PDB entry 8SNX | electron microscopy, 3.40 A resolution | chains D and E of the 6 polymer chains in the assembly

# Chain D (and E)
Protein: Phosphoprotein
Organism: Respiratory syncytial virus A2
Notes: chain E of this document is another copy of the same molecule, construct and numbering; everything in this record applies to it too
Reference sequence: G3C7Q7 (G3C7Q7_HRSV); residue numbers follow UniProt; this construct covers 1-241
Amino-acid sequence (241 residues; each row starts with the number of its first residue):
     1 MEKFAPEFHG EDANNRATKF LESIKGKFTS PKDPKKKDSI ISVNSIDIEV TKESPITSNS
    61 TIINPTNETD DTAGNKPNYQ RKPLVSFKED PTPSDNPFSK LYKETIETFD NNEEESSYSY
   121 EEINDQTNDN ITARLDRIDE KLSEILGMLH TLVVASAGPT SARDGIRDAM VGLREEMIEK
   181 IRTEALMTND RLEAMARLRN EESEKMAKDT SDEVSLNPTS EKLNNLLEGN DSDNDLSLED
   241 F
Disordered / not traced: 1-128, 159-169, 201-241 (chain E: 1-128)

# How chain D and chain E interact
Residue-residue contacts (25; chain D residue first):
  Thr-132(D) / Ile-131(E)
  Thr-132(D) / Arg-134(E)
  Leu-135(D) / Ile-131(E)
  Leu-135(D) / Ile-138(E)
  Asp-136(D) / Arg-134(E)  salt bridge
  Asp-136(D) / Arg-137(E)  salt bridge
  Ile-138(D) / Ile-138(E)  hydrophobic
  Asp-139(D) / Arg-137(E)  salt bridge
  Asp-139(D) / Ile-138(E)
  Asp-139(D) / Lys-141(E)  salt bridge
  Leu-142(D) / Ile-138(E)
  Leu-142(D) / Lys-141(E)
  Leu-142(D) / Leu-142(E)  hydrophobic
  Ser-143(D) / Lys-141(E)
  Ile-145(D) / Ile-145(E)  hydrophobic
  Leu-146(D) / Lys-141(E)
  Leu-146(D) / Glu-144(E)
  Leu-146(D) / Ile-145(E)  hydrophobic
  Leu-149(D) / Met-148(E)  hydrophobic
  Val-153(D) / Gly-172(E)
  Val-153(D) / Leu-173(E)  hydrophobic
  Ser-156(D) / Met-170(E)
  Ser-156(D) / Val-171(E)
  Ala-157(D) / Val-171(E)
  Ala-157(D) / Lys-180(E)  hydrogen bond (backbone-side chain)
Interface residues without a listed pair, chain D (15 interface residues in all): Ile-131, Gly-158
Interface residues without a listed pair, chain E (16 interface residues in all): Leu-135, Leu-149

# Overview
15 residues of chain D and 16 residues of chain E are in contact, with 1 hydrogen bond and 4 salt bridges.
Polar contacts include Asp-136(D)/Arg-134(E), Asp-136(D)/Arg-137(E) and Asp-139(D)/Arg-137(E).
Chain D and chain E are both Phosphoprotein (Respiratory syncytial virus A2); the structure, Cryo-EM structure
of the respiratory syncytial virus polymerase (L:P) bound to the leader promoter, was determined by electron
microscopy, deposited together with 8SNY.
